Entry 8V9J (electron microscopy, 3.10 A resolution); this record covers chains a and i of the 59 polymer chains in the assembly.

Chain a:
Molecule: 16S Ribosomal RNA
From: Mycolicibacterium smegmatis MC2 155
Sequence (1528 nucleotides; row label = number of the first residue in the row):
     1 UUUUUGUUUG GAGAGUUUGA UCCUGGCUCA GGACGAACGC UGGCGGCGUG CUUAACACAU
    61 GCAAGUCGAA CGGAAAGGCC CUUUCGGGGG UACUCGAGUG GCGAACGGGU GAGUAACACG
   121 UGGGUGAUCU GCCCUGCACU UUGGGAUAAG CCUGGGAAAC UGGGUCUAAU ACCGAAUACA
   181 CCCUGCUGGU CGCAUGGCCU GGUAGGGGAA AGCUUUUGCG GUGUGGGAUG GGCCCGCGGC
   241 CUAUCAGCUU GUUGGUGGGG UGAUGGCCUA CCAAGGCGAC GACGGGUAGC CGGCCUGAGA
   301 GGGUGACCGG CCACACUGGG ACUGAGAUAC GGCCCAGACU CCUACGGGAG GCAGCAGUGG
   361 GGAAUAUUGC ACAAUGGGCG CAAGCCUGAU GCAGCGACGC CGCGUGAGGG AUGACGGCCU
   421 UCGGGUUGUA AACCUCUUUC AGCACAGACG AAGCGCAAGU GACGGUAUGU GCAGAAGAAG
   481 GACCGGCCAA CUACGUGCCA GCAGCCGCGG UAAUACGUAG GGUCCGAGCG UUGUCCGGAA
   541 UUACUGGGCG UAAAGAGCUC GUAGGUGGUU UGUCGCGUUG UUCGUGAAAA CUCACAGCUU
   601 AACUGUGGGC GUGCGGGCGA UACGGGCAGA CUAGAGUACU GCAGGGGAGA CUGGAAUUCC
   661 UGGUGUAGCG GUGGAAUGCG CAGAUAUCAG GAGGAACACC GGUGGCGAAG GCGGGUCUCU
   721 GGGCAGUAAC UGACGCUGAG GAGCGAAAGC GUGGGGAGCG AACAGGAUUA GAUACCCUGG
   781 UAGUCCACGC CGUAAACGGU GGGUACUAGG UGUGGGUUUC CUUCCUUGGG AUCCGUGCCG
   841 UAGCUAACGC AUUAAGUACC CCGCCUGGGG AGUACGGCCG CAAGGCUAAA ACUCAAAGGA
   901 AUUGACGGGG GCCCGCACAA GCGGCGGAGC AUGUGGAUUA AUUCGAUGCA ACGCGAAGAA
   961 CCUUACCUGG GUUUGACAUG CACAGGACGC CGGCAGAGAU GUCGGUUCCC UUGUGGCCUG
  1021 UGUGCAGGUG GUGCAUGGCU GUCGUCAGCU CGUGUCGUGA GAUGUUGGGU UAAGUCCCGC
  1081 AACGAGCGCA ACCCUUGUCU CAUGUUGCCA GCACGUUAUG GUGGGGACUC GUGAGAGACU
  1141 GCCGGGGUCA ACUCGGAGGA AGGUGGGGAU GACGUCAAGU CAUCAUGCCC CUUAUGUCCA
  1201 GGGCUUCACA CAUGCUACAA UGGCCGGUAC AAAGGGCUGC GAUGCCGUGA GGUGGAGCGA
  1261 AUCCUUUCAA AGCCGGUCUC AGUUCGGAUC GGGGUCUGCA ACUCGACCCC GUGAAGUCGG
  1321 AGUCGCUAGU AAUCGCAGAU CAGCAACGCU GCGGUGAAUA CGUUCCCGGG CCUUGUACAC
  1381 ACCGCCCGUC ACGUCAUGAA AGUCGGUAAC ACCCGAAGCC GGUGGCCUAA CCCUUGUGGA
  1441 GGGAGCCGUC GAAGGUGGGA UCGGCGAUUG GGACGAAGUC GUAACAAGGU AGCCGUACCG
  1501 GAAGGUGCGG CUGGAUCACC UCCUUUCU
Unresolved in the structure: 1-6, 1518-1528

Chain i:
Name: 30S ribosomal protein S9
From: Mycolicibacterium smegmatis MC2 155
Reference sequence: A0QSP9 (RS9_MYCS2); residues 1-150 here = UniProt positions 1-150
Chain sequence (150 residues; row label = number of the first residue in the row):
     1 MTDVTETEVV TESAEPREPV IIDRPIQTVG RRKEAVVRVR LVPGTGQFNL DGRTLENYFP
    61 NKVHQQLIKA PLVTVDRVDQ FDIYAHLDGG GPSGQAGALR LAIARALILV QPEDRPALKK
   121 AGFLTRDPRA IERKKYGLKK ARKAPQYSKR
Unresolved in the structure: 1-24

How chain a and chain i interact:
Pairs across the interface - 93 pairs, chain a then chain i:
  G924(a) with Gln-146(i), base contact
  C925(a) with Gln-146(i), hydrogen bond to the sugar
  G948(a) with Lys-149(i), hydrogen bond to the sugar; Arg-150(i), sugar contact
  C949(a) with Tyr-147(i), hydrogen bond to the sugar
  C952(a) with Ser-148(i), base contact; Arg-150(i), base contact
  G1097(a) with Arg-126(i), hydrogen bond to the phosphate; Pro-128(i), sugar contact
  U1098(a) with Arg-31(i), salt bridge to the phosphate; Arg-105(i), hydrogen bond to the phosphate; Arg-126(i), salt bridge to the phosphate
  C1099(a) with Arg-31(i), salt bridge to the phosphate; Arg-105(i), salt bridge to the phosphate
  C1108(a) with Arg-38(i), phosphate contact
  C1109(a) with Arg-38(i), salt bridge to the phosphate
  A1110(a) with Arg-40(i), hydrogen bond to the sugar
  A1127(a) with Gln-27(i), hydrogen bond to the base
  C1128(a) with Gln-27(i), hydrogen bond to the sugar; Val-29(i), sugar contact; Arg-38(i), hydrogen bond to the base
  U1129(a) with Val-29(i), phosphate contact; Arg-38(i), hydrogen bond to the sugar
  C1130(a) with Arg-31(i), salt bridge to the phosphate
  A1157(a) with Lys-120(i), salt bridge to the phosphate
  G1158(a) with Lys-119(i), salt bridge to the phosphate
  G1159(a) with Arg-115(i), salt bridge to the phosphate; Lys-119(i), phosphate contact
  A1160(a) with Arg-115(i), salt bridge to the phosphate; Leu-124(i), sugar contact
  A1161(a) with Thr-125(i), phosphate contact
  G1165(a) with Pro-128(i), base contact
  A1169(a) with Tyr-136(i), phosphate contact
  U1213(a) with Gln-146(i), phosphate contact
  G1214(a) with Lys-139(i), phosphate contact; Gln-146(i), phosphate contact
  A1229(a) with Arg-53(i), sugar contact
  C1230(a) with Tyr-58(i), sugar contact; Gly-90(i), sugar contact; Gln-95(i), hydrogen bond to the sugar
  A1231(a) with Asp-88(i), phosphate contact; Gly-89(i), hydrogen bond to the phosphate; Gly-90(i), sugar contact
  A1232(a) with Glu-34(i), sugar contact; Asp-88(i), phosphate contact
  C1324(a) with Gln-146(i), sugar contact; Tyr-147(i), sugar contact
  G1325(a) with Lys-143(i), sugar contact; Ala-144(i), sugar contact; Pro-145(i), sugar contact; Tyr-147(i), phosphate contact
  C1326(a) with Arg-142(i), sugar contact
  U1327(a) with Arg-142(i), salt bridge to the phosphate
  A1328(a) with Arg-129(i), sugar contact; Arg-142(i), salt bridge to the phosphate
  G1329(a) with Arg-32(i), hydrogen bond to the base; Arg-129(i), phosphate contact; Ala-130(i), sugar contact; Ile-131(i), sugar contact
  U1330(a) with Ala-130(i), phosphate contact; Ile-131(i), phosphate contact; Glu-132(i), hydrogen bond to the phosphate; Arg-142(i), phosphate contact
  A1331(a) with Lys-140(i), salt bridge to the phosphate; Ala-141(i), phosphate contact; Arg-142(i), phosphate contact; Lys-143(i), hydrogen bond to the phosphate
  A1332(a) with Lys-140(i), salt bridge to the phosphate; Lys-143(i), phosphate contact
  U1333(a) with Lys-140(i), base contact
  C1349(a) with Lys-139(i), salt bridge to the phosphate
  U1350(a) with Lys-134(i), salt bridge to the phosphate; Tyr-136(i), phosphate contact; Gly-137(i), hydrogen bond to the phosphate; Leu-138(i), phosphate contact
  G1351(a) with Arg-133(i), salt bridge to the phosphate; Lys-134(i), salt bridge to the phosphate; Tyr-136(i), hydrogen bond to the phosphate
  C1352(a) with Arg-133(i), phosphate contact; Lys-134(i), hydrogen bond to the phosphate
  G1353(a) with Ile-131(i), phosphate contact
  G1354(a) with Lys-33(i), phosphate contact; Gly-90(i), sugar contact; Gly-91(i), phosphate contact; Ile-131(i), phosphate contact
  U1355(a) with Lys-33(i), salt bridge to the phosphate; Gly-91(i), phosphate contact; Pro-92(i), phosphate contact; Ser-93(i), hydrogen bond to the phosphate; Gly-94(i), hydrogen bond to the phosphate
  G1356(a) with Lys-33(i), base contact; Ser-93(i), hydrogen bond to the phosphate; Ile-131(i), base contact
Also at the interface, not in a pair above, chain a (54 interface residues in all): A950, U1096, G1111, G1166, G1167, G1168, A1212, G1272
Also at the interface, not in a pair above, chain i (52 interface residues in all): Val-36, Pro-60, His-86, Asp-127, Lys-135

Summary:
Chain a and chain i form an interface of 54 and 52 residues respectively, with 21 hydrogen bonds and 19 salt
bridges. Polar contacts include A1127(a)/Gln-27(i), C1128(a)/Arg-38(i) and G1329(a)/Arg-32(i).
Chain a is 16S Ribosomal RNA and chain i is 30S ribosomal protein S9, both from Mycolicibacterium smegmatis
MC2 155; the structure, Cryo-EM structure of the Mycobacterium smegmatis 70S ribosome in complex with
hibernation factor Msmeg1130 (Balon) (Structure ..., was determined by electron microscopy, deposited together
with 8V9K and 8V9L.
